Entry 7DUQ (electron microscopy, 2.50 A resolution); this record covers chains P and R of the 6 polymer chains in the assembly.

== Chain P ==
Protein: Glucagon-like peptide 1
UniProtKB: P01275 (GLUC_HUMAN); residues 7-36 here correspond to UniProt positions 98-127 (UniProt number = residue number + 91)
Amino-acid sequence (30 residues; numbered 7 to 36; the number before each row is that of its first residue):
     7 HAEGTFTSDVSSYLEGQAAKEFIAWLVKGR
UniProt features mapped onto this chain:
  - modified residue: S14 (Phosphoserine), S17 (Phosphoserine), R36 (Arginine amide)
Reported in the primary citation:
  - conformationally variable residues: Y19

== Chain R ==
Protein: Glucagon-like peptide 1 receptor
From: Homo sapiens
UniProtKB: P43220 (GLP1R_HUMAN); residues 24-463 here = UniProt positions 24-463
Amino-acid sequence (440 residues; each row starts with the number of its first residue):
    24 RPQGATVSLWETVQKWREYRRQCQRSLTEDPPPATDLFCNRTFDEYACWP
    74 DGEPGSFVNVSCPWYLPWASSVPQGHVYRFCTAEGLWLQKDNSSLPWRDL
   124 SECEESKRGERSSPEEQLLFLYIIYTVGYALSFSALVIASAILLGFRHLH
   174 CTRNYIHLNLFASFILRALSVFIKDAALKWMYSTAAQQHQWDGLLSYQDS
   224 LSCRLVFLLMQYCVAANYYWLLVEGVYLYTLLAFSVLSEQWIFRLYVSIG
   274 WGVPLLFVVPWGIVKYLYEDEGCWTRNSNMNYWLIIRLPILFAIGVNFLI
   324 FVRVICIVVSKLKANLMCKTDIKCRLAKSTLTLIPLLGTHEVIFAFVMDE
   374 HARGTLRFIKLFTELSFTSFQGLMVAILYCFVNNEVQLEFRKSWERWRLE
   424 HLHIQRDSSMKPLKCPTSSLSSGATAGSSMYTATCQASCS
Not modelled in the structure: 24-28, 130-135, 339-343, 424-463
Disulfide bonds: C46-C71, C62-C104, C85-C126, C226-C296
Glycans and other covalent adducts: N-tert-butyl-6,7-bis(chloranyl)quinoxalin-2-amine (HNO) linked to C347
Residues lining bound ligands: HNO (N-tert-butyl-6,7-bis(chloranyl)quinoxalin-2-amine): K346, A350, K351
Reported in the primary citation:
  - binding site for HNO: C347
  - contacts within the chain: R176-E408 (salt bridge)
  - conformationally variable residues (domain motion): P90
  - mutagenesis - V332A, K346A, C347A, L349A: decreased signaling in response to HNO
  - mutagenesis - C347A: unchanged signaling with Glucagon-like peptide 1 (chain P)
  - mutagenesis - A350W, K351A: abolished signaling in response to HNO
  - mutagenesis - V332A, K346A, L349A: decreased signaling with Glucagon-like peptide 1 (chain P)

== Chain P / chain R interface ==
Residue-residue contacts - 82 pairs, chain P then chain R:
  H7(P) - Q234(R)  hydrogen bond
  H7(P) - V237(R)
  H7(P) - Y241(R)
  H7(P) - W306(R)
  H7(P) - I309(R)
  H7(P) - R310(R)
  H7(P) - I313(R)
  A8(P) - L384(R)
  A8(P) - E387(R)
  A8(P) - L388(R)  hydrophobic
  E9(P) - Y148(R)
  E9(P) - Y152(R)  hydrogen bond
  E9(P) - R190(R)  salt bridge
  E9(P) - V194(R)
  E9(P) - V237(R)
  E9(P) - L388(R)
  G10(P) - Q234(R)
  G10(P) - N300(R)  hydrogen bond (backbone-side chain)
  G10(P) - W306(R)
  T11(P) - W306(R)
  T11(P) - D372(R)  hydrogen bond
  T11(P) - R380(R)
  T11(P) - L384(R)
  F12(P) - L141(R)
  F12(P) - L144(R)  hydrophobic
  F12(P) - K197(R)
  F12(P) - L388(R)  hydrophobic
  T13(P) - K197(R)  hydrogen bond
  T13(P) - L201(R)
  T13(P) - F230(R)
  T13(P) - M233(R)
  T13(P) - T298(R)
  S14(P) - T298(R)  hydrogen bond (backbone-backbone)
  S14(P) - R299(R)
  S14(P) - N300(R)  hydrogen bond (side chain-backbone)
  D15(P) - R380(R)  salt bridge
  D15(P) - L384(R)
  V16(P) - L141(R)  hydrophobic
  V16(P) - L201(R)  hydrophobic
  S17(P) - L201(R)
  S17(P) - Y205(R)  hydrogen bond
  S17(P) - T298(R)  hydrogen bond
  S17(P) - R299(R)  hydrogen bond
  S18(P) - R299(R)
  Y19(P) - S136(R)
  Y19(P) - E138(R)  hydrogen bond
  L20(P) - L201(R)
  L20(P) - Y205(R)  hydrophobic
  E21(P) - V30(R)
  E21(P) - S31(R)
  E21(P) - L32(R)  hydrogen bond (side chain-backbone)
  E21(P) - Y205(R)  hydrogen bond
  E21(P) - Q221(R)
  E21(P) - R299(R)  salt bridge
  A24(P) - L32(R)
  A24(P) - Q210(R)
  A25(P) - P90(R)  hydrophobic
  K26(P) - W91(R)
  E27(P) - Q210(R)
  E27(P) - W214(R)
  F28(P) - L32(R)  hydrophobic
  F28(P) - T35(R)
  F28(P) - V36(R)  hydrophobic
  F28(P) - W39(R)  hydrophobic
  F28(P) - W214(R)
  I29(P) - Y88(R)  hydrophobic
  I29(P) - L89(R)  hydrophobic
  I29(P) - P90(R)
  I29(P) - W91(R)  hydrophobic
  W31(P) - W214(R)  hydrophobic
  L32(P) - W39(R)
  L32(P) - D67(R)
  L32(P) - E68(R)
  L32(P) - Y69(R)
  L32(P) - Y88(R)  hydrophobic
  V33(P) - Y69(R)  hydrophobic
  V33(P) - R121(R)  hydrogen bond (backbone-side chain)
  V33(P) - L123(R)  hydrophobic
  R36(P) - W39(R)
  R36(P) - E68(R)
  R36(P) - W214(R)
  R36(P) - D215(R)  salt bridge
Interface residues without a listed pair, chain P (28 interface residues in all): G22, K34, G35
Interface residues without a listed pair, chain R (54 interface residues in all): T29, W33, R43, P137, Y145, K383, T391
The authors on this interface:
  - specific contacts: T11(P)-D372(R) (hydrogen bond), R36(P)-D215(R) (salt bridge)

== In short ==
The interface between chain P and chain R involves 28 residues on one side and 54 on the other; the contacts
include 14 hydrogen bonds and 4 salt bridges. Polar pairs include E9(P)-R190(R), D15(P)-R380(R) and
E21(P)-R299(R). The paper describes a hydrogen bond between T11(P) and D372(R); a salt bridge between R36(P)
and D215(R). From the paper: a binding site for HNO at C347(R); V332A, K346A and C347A of chain R, among
others, reduce signaling in response to HNO; 6 substitutions were tested in all.
Chain P is Glucagon-like peptide 1 and chain R is Glucagon-like peptide 1 receptor (Homo sapiens); the
structure, Cryo-EM structure of the compound 2 and GLP-1-bound human GLP-1 receptor-Gs complex, was determined
by electron microscopy (same publication as 7DUR, 7EVM and 7E14).
